4AFJ - chains A and X; structure by X-ray diffraction, 1.98 A resolution.

Chain A:
Molecule: Glycogen synthase kinase-3 beta
Source organism: Homo sapiens
Notes: EC 2.7.11.26, 2.7.11.1
Reference sequence: P49841 (GSK3B_HUMAN); residue numbers follow UniProt; this construct covers 27-393
Chain sequence (367 residues; row label = number of the first residue in the row):
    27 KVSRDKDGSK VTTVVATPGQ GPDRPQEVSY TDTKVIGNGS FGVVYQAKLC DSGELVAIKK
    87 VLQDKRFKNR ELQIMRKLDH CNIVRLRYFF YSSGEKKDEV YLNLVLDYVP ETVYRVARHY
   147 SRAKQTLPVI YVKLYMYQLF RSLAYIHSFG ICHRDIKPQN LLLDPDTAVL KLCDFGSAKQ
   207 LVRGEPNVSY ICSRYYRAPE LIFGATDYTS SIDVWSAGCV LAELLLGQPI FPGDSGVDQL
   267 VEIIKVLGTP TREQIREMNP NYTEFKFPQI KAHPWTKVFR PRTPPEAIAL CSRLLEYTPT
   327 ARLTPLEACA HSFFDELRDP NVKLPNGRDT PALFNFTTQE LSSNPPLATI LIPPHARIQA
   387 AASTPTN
Unresolved in the structure: 27-35, 90-92, 120-121, 385-393
Modified positions: Tyr216 (o-phosphotyrosine; PTR)
Small-molecule neighbours: SJJ (5-(4-methoxyphenyl)-N-(pyridin-4-ylmethyl)-1,3-oxazole-4-carboxamide): Ile62, Phe67, Val70, Ala83, Lys85, Val110, Leu132, Asp133, Tyr134, Val135, Pro136, Glu137, Thr138, Arg141, Leu188, Cys199, Asp200
Swiss-Prot annotation at these positions:
  - active site: Asp181 (Proton acceptor)
  - binding site (ATP): Ile62 to Val70, Lys85
  - modified residue: Tyr216 (Phosphotyrosine), Ser389 (Phosphoserine), Thr390 (Phosphothreonine)
  - mutagenesis: Lys85 to Lys86 (Abolished serine/threonine-protein kinase activity), Arg96 (R96A: Prevents the phosphorylation of phosphate-primed glycogen synthase), Leu128 (L128A: Abolishes activity toward AXIN1)

Chain X:
Molecule: Proto-oncogene FRAT1
Source organism: Homo sapiens
Reference sequence: Q92837 (FRAT1_HUMAN); residue numbers follow UniProt; this construct covers 197-226
Chain sequence (30 residues; each row starts with the number of its first residue):
   197 DDPHRLLQQL VLSGNLIKEA VRRLHSRRLQ
Unresolved in the structure: 197-199, 223-226
Swiss-Prot annotation at these positions:
  - region: Asp198 to Leu220 (Involved in GSK-3 binding)

Interface between chain A and chain X:
Contacting residue pairs (37):
  Tyr216(A) with His200(X)
  Ile228(A) with Leu203(X); Val207(X); Leu212(X)
  Phe229(A) with Val207(X); Leu212(X), hydrophobic; Ile213(X), hydrophobic
  Ser261(A) with His200(X)
  Gly262(A) with His200(X), hydrogen bond (backbone-side chain)
  Val263(A) with Leu203(X), hydrophobic; Leu206(X), hydrophobic; Arg219(X)
  Leu266(A) with Leu212(X), hydrophobic; Ala216(X), hydrophobic
  Val267(A) with Ala216(X); Arg219(X); Leu220(X), hydrophobic
  Ile270(A) with Ala216(X), hydrophobic; Leu220(X), hydrophobic
  Lys271(A) with Leu220(X)
  Thr275(A) with Ile213(X); Val217(X)
  Ile281(A) with Ile213(X), hydrophobic
  Tyr288(A) with Val207(X); Gly210(X); Asn211(X), hydrogen bond (side chain-backbone); Leu212(X), hydrogen bond (side chain-backbone); Ile213(X)
  Thr289(A) with Gly210(X)
  Glu290(A) with Gly210(X); Asn211(X); Leu212(X), hydrogen bond (side chain-backbone); Ile213(X), hydrogen bond (side chain-backbone); Lys214(X), salt bridge
  Lys292(A) with Lys214(X), hydrogen bond (backbone-side chain)
  Phe293(A) with Ile213(X), hydrophobic
  Pro294(A) with Val217(X), hydrophobic
Interface residues without a listed pair, chain A (22 interface residues in all): Arg220, Asp264, Pro276, Ile296
Interface residues without a listed pair, chain X (15 interface residues in all): Leu202, Glu215

Overview:
Chain A and chain X form an interface of 22 and 15 residues respectively, with 6 hydrogen bonds and 1 salt
bridge. Among the polar pairs are Glu290(A)-Lys214(X), Gly262(A)-His200(X) and Tyr288(A)-Asn211(X). Chain A
binds compound SJJ.
Here chain A is Glycogen synthase kinase-3 beta and chain X is Proto-oncogene FRAT1, both from Homo sapiens.
Entry 4AFJ (5-aryl-4-carboxamide-1,3-oxazoles: potent and selective GSK-3 inhibitors) was determined by X-ray
diffraction.
